PDB entry 8GAF | electron microscopy, 3.64 A resolution | chains D and K of the 13 polymer chains in the assembly

Chain D:
Protein: Cas7
Source organism: Neisseria lactamica
UniProt: A0A378VEU0 (A0A378VEU0_NEILA); residues 2-283 here = UniProt positions 2-283
Sequence (283 residues; numbered 2 to 284; the number before each row is that of its first residue):
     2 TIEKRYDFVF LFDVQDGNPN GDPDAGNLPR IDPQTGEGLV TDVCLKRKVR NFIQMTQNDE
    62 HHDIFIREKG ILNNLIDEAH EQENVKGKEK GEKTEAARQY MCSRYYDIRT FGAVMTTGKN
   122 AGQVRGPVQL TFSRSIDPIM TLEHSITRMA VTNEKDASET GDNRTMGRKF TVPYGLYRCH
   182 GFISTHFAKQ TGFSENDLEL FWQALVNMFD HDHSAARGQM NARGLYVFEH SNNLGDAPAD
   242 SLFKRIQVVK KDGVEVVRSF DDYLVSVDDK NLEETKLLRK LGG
Differences from the reference sequence: expression tag (284)

Chain K:
Molecule: crRNA
Sequence (43 nucleotides; each row starts with the number of its first residue):
     1 GUUGAAACAG GGUCAGCUUG CCGUAGGUGG CAUCGCCCUC GUC

How chain D and chain K interact:
Contacting residue pairs (46; chain D residue first):
  Asn21(D) - U33(K)  hydrogen bond to the phosphate
  Gly22(D) - U33(K)  sugar contact
  Gly22(D) - C34(K)  hydrogen bond to the phosphate
  Pro24(D) - U33(K)  base contact
  Gly27(D) - U33(K)  base contact
  Asn28(D) - U33(K)  hydrogen bond to the sugar
  Asn28(D) - C34(K)  hydrogen bond to the base
  Arg31(D) - U33(K)  salt bridge to the phosphate
  Thr42(D) - A32(K)  phosphate contact
  Thr42(D) - U33(K)  hydrogen bond to the phosphate
  Val44(D) - C31(K)  sugar contact
  Val44(D) - A32(K)  phosphate contact
  Val44(D) - U33(K)  phosphate contact
  Cys45(D) - A32(K)  sugar contact
  Lys47(D) - C31(K)  salt bridge to the phosphate
  Arg48(D) - A32(K)  salt bridge to the phosphate
  Arg51(D) - C31(K)  salt bridge to the phosphate
  Arg68(D) - A32(K)  base contact
  Gly113(D) - G30(K)  phosphate contact
  Ala114(D) - G30(K)  sugar contact
  Val115(D) - G29(K)  base contact
  Val115(D) - G30(K)  sugar contact
  Thr117(D) - G29(K)  base contact
  Gln124(D) - G26(K)  base contact
  Gln124(D) - U28(K)  sugar contact
  Gln124(D) - G29(K)  hydrogen bond to the base
  Val125(D) - G29(K)  hydrogen bond to the sugar
  Val125(D) - G30(K)  phosphate contact
  Arg126(D) - G26(K)  base contact
  Arg126(D) - G29(K)  phosphate contact
  Arg126(D) - G30(K)  phosphate contact
  Ile147(D) - C37(K)  base contact
  Ile147(D) - U39(K)  phosphate contact
  Thr148(D) - C37(K)  hydrogen bond to the sugar
  Thr148(D) - U39(K)  hydrogen bond to the base
  Arg149(D) - C36(K)  hydrogen bond to the base
  Arg149(D) - C37(K)  base contact
  Met150(D) - C38(K)  phosphate contact
  Arg165(D) - G41(K)  base contact
  Met167(D) - C37(K)  base contact
  Gly168(D) - C37(K)  base contact
  Arg169(D) - C37(K)  hydrogen bond to the base
  Ser215(D) - G35(K)  hydrogen bond to the phosphate
  Ala217(D) - G35(K)  phosphate contact
  Arg218(D) - C34(K)  phosphate contact
  Arg218(D) - G35(K)  salt bridge to the phosphate
Also at the interface, not in a pair above, chain D (33 interface residues in all): Asn19, Lys170

Overview:
33 residues of chain D face 14 of chain K across their interface, with 12 hydrogen bonds and 5 salt bridges.
Polar contacts include Asn28(D)-C34(K), Gln124(D)-G29(K) and Thr148(D)-U39(K).
Chain D is Cas7 (Neisseria lactamica) and chain K is crRNA; the structure, Exploiting Activation and
Inactivation Mechanisms in Type I-C CRISPR-Cas3 for Genome Editing Applications, was determined by electron
microscopy, deposited together with 8G9S, 8G9T, 8G9U, 8GAM and 8GAN.
